Entry 8WM8 (electron microscopy, 3.54 A resolution); this record covers chains D and B of the 4 polymer chains in the assembly.

[Chain D]
Name: Nitrate transport ATP-binding protein
Source organism: Nostoc sp
Reference sequence: Q8YZ75 (Q8YZ75_NOSS1); numbering as in UniProt (aligned over 1-277)
Chain sequence (277 residues; row label = number of the first residue in the row):
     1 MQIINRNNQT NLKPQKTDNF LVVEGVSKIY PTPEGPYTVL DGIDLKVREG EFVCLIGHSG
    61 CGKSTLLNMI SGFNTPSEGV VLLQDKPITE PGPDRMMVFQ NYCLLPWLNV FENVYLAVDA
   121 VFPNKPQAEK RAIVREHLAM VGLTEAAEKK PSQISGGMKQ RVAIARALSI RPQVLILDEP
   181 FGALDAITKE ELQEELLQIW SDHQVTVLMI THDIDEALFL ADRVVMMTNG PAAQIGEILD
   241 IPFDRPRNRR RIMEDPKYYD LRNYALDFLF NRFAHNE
Disordered / not traced: 1-18

[Chain B]
Name: Nitrate transport permease protein
Source organism: Nostoc sp
Reference sequence: Q8YZ77 (Q8YZ77_NOSS1); numbering as in UniProt (aligned over 1-279)
Chain sequence (279 residues; each row starts with the number of its first residue):
     1 MTAVLGNRAR VRKSQKAINN FLWKKVVPPL VALGIFLVIW QLLCLNPNFK LPGPIETFSE
    61 TWDPFIINPF FDNGESDKGL GWQILSSLGR VGLGFSLAAI AGIILGILIG VNPLVYNAVD
   121 PIFQVLRTVP PLAWLPISLA AFQQANPSAI FVIFITSIWP ILLNTTVGVQ QIPQDYINVA
   181 KVLRLKGVKY FFKIVFPATV PYIFTGLRIG IGLSWLAIVA AEMLVGGVGI GSFIWDAYNT
   241 TTETNLSEII LALIYVGLVG LLLDRLVGFV ASKVVADQK
Disordered / not traced: 1-13, 279

[How chain D and chain B interact]
Residue-residue contacts - 32 pairs, chain D then chain B:
  Phe-73(D) with Asn-178(B); Lys-181(B); Val-182(B), hydrophobic
  Glu-90(D) with Arg-184(B)
  Pro-91(D) with Lys-181(B); Val-182(B), hydrophobic; Arg-184(B)
  Gly-92(D) with Val-182(B); Arg-184(B)
  Pro-93(D) with Val-182(B); Arg-184(B)
  Met-96(D) with Val-182(B), hydrophobic; Leu-183(B), hydrophobic
  Phe-99(D) with Asp-175(B); Asn-178(B); Val-182(B), hydrophobic
  Gln-100(D) with Asp-175(B)
  Cys-103(D) with Asp-175(B); Val-179(B)
  Pro-106(D) with Tyr-176(B); Asp-277(B); Gln-278(B)
  Trp-107(D) with Lys-193(B); Pro-197(B), hydrophobic; Ala-276(B)
  Leu-116(D) with Leu-183(B); Leu-185(B), hydrophobic; Lys-193(B)
  Ala-117(D) with Leu-183(B), hydrophobic
  Ala-120(D) with Leu-183(B); Leu-185(B), hydrophobic
  Ser-152(D) with Asp-277(B), hydrogen bond (side chain-backbone)
Other interface residues (no listed pair), chain D (20 interface residues in all): Asp-94, Asn-101, Leu-105, Val-121, Arg-166
Other interface residues (no listed pair), chain B (15 interface residues in all): Ile-194

[Overview]
20 residues of chain D face 15 of chain B across their interface, with 1 hydrogen bond. The hydrogen-bonded
pair is Ser-152(D)/Asp-277(B).
Here chain D is Nitrate transport ATP-binding protein and chain B is Nitrate transport permease protein, both
from Nostoc sp. Entry 8WM8 (Cryo-EM structure of cyanobacterial nitrate/nitrite transporter NrtBCD in complex
with nitrate) was determined by electron microscopy together with 8W9M and 8WM7 from the same study.
